Entry 5HYG (X-ray diffraction, 2.03 A resolution); this record covers chain A.

== Chain A ==
Protein: Uncharacterized protein
Source organism: Streptomyces venezuelae (strain ATCC 10712 / CBS 650.69 / DSM 40230 / JCM 4526 / NBRC 13096 / PD 04745)
UniProtKB: F2RB83 (F2RB83_STRVP); numbering as in UniProt (aligned over 33-339)
Sequence (317 residues; numbered 23 to 339; the number before each row is that of its first residue):
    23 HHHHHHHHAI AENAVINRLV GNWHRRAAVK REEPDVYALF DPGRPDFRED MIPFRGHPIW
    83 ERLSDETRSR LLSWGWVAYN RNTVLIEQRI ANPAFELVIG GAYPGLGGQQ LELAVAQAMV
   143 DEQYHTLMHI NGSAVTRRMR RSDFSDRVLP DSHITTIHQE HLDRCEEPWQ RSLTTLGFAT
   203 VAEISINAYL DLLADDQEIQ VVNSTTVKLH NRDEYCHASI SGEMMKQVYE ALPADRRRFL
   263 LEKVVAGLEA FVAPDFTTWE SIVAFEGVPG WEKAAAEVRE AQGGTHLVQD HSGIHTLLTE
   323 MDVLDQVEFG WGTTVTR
Not modelled in the structure: 23-34, 53-61, 326-339
Differences from the reference sequence: expression tag (23-32)
Bound ions: Fe ion site 1: Glu-109, Glu-144, His-147, His-232, Glu-236 (together with hydrogen peroxide); Fe ion site 2: Glu-144, Glu-205, Glu-236, His-239 (together with hydrogen peroxide)
Residues lining bound ligands: hydrogen peroxide: Glu-109, Ala-113, Glu-144, His-147, Glu-205, Ile-208, His-232, Glu-236, His-239
Swiss-Prot annotation at these positions:
  - binding site (Fe cation): Glu-109, Glu-144, His-147, Glu-205, His-232, Glu-236, His-239

== In short ==
Bound to chain A: hydrogen peroxide. The Fe ion site 1 is built by Glu-109, Glu-144, His-147, His-232 and
Glu-236. Glu-144, Glu-205, Glu-236 and His-239 coordinate Fe ion site 2. From UniProt: 7 Fe cation-binding
residues.
Chain A is Uncharacterized protein (Streptomyces venezuelae (strain ATCC 10712 / CBS 650.69 / DSM 40230 / JCM
4526 / NBRC 13096 / PD 04745)); the structure, CmlI (peroxo bound state), arylamine oxygenase of
chloramphenicol biosynthetic pathway, was determined by X-ray diffraction (same publication as 5HYH).
